PDB entry 8IJS | X-ray diffraction, 1.75 A resolution | chain A

# Chain A
Name: anti-VEGF nanobody
From: Homo sapiens
Notes: antibody fragment or engineered binder
Sequence (126 residues; row label = number of the first residue in the row):
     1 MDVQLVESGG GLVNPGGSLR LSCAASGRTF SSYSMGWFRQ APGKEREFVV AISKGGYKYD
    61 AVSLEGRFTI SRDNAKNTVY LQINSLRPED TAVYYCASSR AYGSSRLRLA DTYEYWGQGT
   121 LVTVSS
Unresolved in the structure: 1-3, 27-28, 62-65
Disulfide bonds: C23-C96
Metal / ion sites: Zn2+ site 1: E45, D73; Zn2+ site 2: D60, D111
What the authors report for this chain:
  - Zn2+ coordination: E45, D60, D73, D111
  - binding site for Zn2+: R108
  - conformationally variable residues: D60, R108

# Summary
E45 and D73 coordinate Zn2+ site 1. The Zn2+ site 2 is built by D60 and D111. From the paper: a binding site
for Zn2+ at R108; Zn2+ coordination by E45, D60 and D73 among others.
Chain A is anti-VEGF nanobody (Homo sapiens); the structure, anti-VEGF nanobody mutant, was determined by
X-ray diffraction (same publication as 8IIU).
